PDB entry 8TR4 | X-ray diffraction, 2.10 A resolution | chain A

Chain A:
Molecule: Polyketide synthase Pks13
Source organism: Mycobacterium tuberculosis
Notes: EC 2.3.1.-
UniProt: I6X8D2 (PKS13_MYCTU); residue numbers follow UniProt; this construct covers 1451-1733
Chain sequence (286 residues; numbered 1448 to 1733; the number before each row is that of its first residue):
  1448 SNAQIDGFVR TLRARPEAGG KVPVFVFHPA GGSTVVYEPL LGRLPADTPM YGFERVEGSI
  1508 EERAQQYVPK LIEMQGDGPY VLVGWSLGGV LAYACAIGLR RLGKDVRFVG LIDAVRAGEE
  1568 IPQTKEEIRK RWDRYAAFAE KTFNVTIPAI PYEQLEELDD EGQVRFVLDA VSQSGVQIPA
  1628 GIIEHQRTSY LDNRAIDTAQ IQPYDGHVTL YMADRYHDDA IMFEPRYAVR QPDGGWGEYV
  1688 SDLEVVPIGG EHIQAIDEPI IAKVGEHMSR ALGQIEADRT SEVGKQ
Disordered / not traced: 1448-1450, 1592, 1728-1733
Sequence notes: expression tag (1448-1450)
Residues lining bound ligands: X20404 (K6C; 4-(2-{(4M)-4-[(6M)-6-(2,5-dimethoxyphenyl)pyridin-3-yl]-1H-1,2,3-triazol-1-yl}ethyl)-N,N-dimethylbenzamide): S1533, L1534, V1537, D1560, A1561, V1562, R1563, A1564, S1636, N1640, I1643, D1644, T1645, A1646, I1648, Y1663, H1664, D1666, A1667, F1670, Y1674, G1681, G1682, W1683, Y1686, H1699
Curated features (UniProtKB/Swiss-Prot):
  - active site: S1533 (For thioesterase-like activity)
  - natural variant: N1640 (N1640K: Coumestan resistant; N1640S: Coumestan resistant), D1644 (D1644G: Coumestan resistant), A1667 (A1667V: Coumestan resistant)
  - mutagenesis: S1533 (S1533A: Cannot form alpha-alkyl beta-ketoacids derivatives)
Reported in the primary citation:
  - catalytic residues: S1533
  - binding site for X20404: S1533, R1563, A1564, N1640, H1664, F1670
  - conformationally variable residues (loop rearrangement, side-chain flip): R1563, T1645 to Q1649
  - mutagenesis - V1537A, A1561V, R1563H, A1564D, N1640K, Y1674C, Y1686C, V1687F: increased growth in response to X20404
  - mutagenesis - R1563H: unchanged growth

In short:
Bound to chain A: X20404. From UniProt: active-site residue S1533 and one mutagenesis site. The paper reports
the catalytic residue S1533; V1537A, A1561V and R1563H, among others, increase growth in response to X20404; 8
substitutions were tested in all.
Chain A is Polyketide synthase Pks13 (Mycobacterium tuberculosis); the structure, Crystal Structure of Mtb
Pks13 Thioesterase domain in complex with inhibitor X20404, was determined by X-ray diffraction, deposited
together with 8TQG, 8TQV and 8TRY.
